6X3V - chains L and K of the 9 polymer chains in the assembly; structure by electron microscopy, 3.50 A resolution.

== Chain L ==
Molecule: Kappa Fab Light Chain
Source organism: Mus musculus
Notes: antibody fragment or engineered binder
Sequence (213 residues; row label = number of the first residue in the row):
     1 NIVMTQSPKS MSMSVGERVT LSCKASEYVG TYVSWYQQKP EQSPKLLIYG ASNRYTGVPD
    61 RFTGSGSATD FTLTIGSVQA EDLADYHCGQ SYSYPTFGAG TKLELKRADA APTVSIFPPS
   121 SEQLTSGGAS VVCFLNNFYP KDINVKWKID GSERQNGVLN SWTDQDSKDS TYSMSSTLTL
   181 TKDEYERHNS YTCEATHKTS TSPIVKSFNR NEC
Unresolved in the structure: 107-213
Disulfides: Cys23-Cys88

== Chain K ==
Molecule: IgG2b Fab Heavy Chain
Source organism: Mus musculus
Notes: antibody fragment or engineered binder
Sequence (454 residues; numbered 1 to 454; the number before each row is that of its first residue):
     1 EVQLQQSGAE LVKPGASVKL SCTASGFNIK DTYMYWVKQR PEQGLEWIGR IDPANGDTKY
    61 DPKFQGKATI TTDTFSNTAY LQLSSLTSED TAVYYCARKG LRWAMDYWGQ GTSVTVSTAK
   121 TTPPSVYPLA PGCGDTTGSS VTLGCLVKGY FPESVTVTWN SGSLSSSVHT FPALLQSGLY
   181 TMSSSVTVPS STWPSQTVTC SVAHPASSTT VDKKLEPSGP ISTINPCPPC KECHKCPAPN
   241 LEGGPSVFIF PPNIKDVLMI SLTPKVTCVV VDVSEDDPDV QISWFVNNVE VHTAQTQTHR
   301 EDYNSTIRVV STLPIQHQDW MSGKEFKCKV NNKDLPSPIE RTISKIKGLV RAPQVYILPP
   361 PAEQLSRKDV SLTCLVVGFN PGDISVEWTS NGHTEENYKD TAPVLDSDGS YFIYSKLNMK
   421 TSKWEKTDSF SCNVRHEGLK NYYLKKTISR SPGK
Unresolved in the structure: 1, 119-454
Disulfides: Cys22-Cys96

== Interface between chain L and chain K ==
Residue-residue contacts (31):
  Thr31(L) - Arg102(K)  hydrogen bond
  Tyr32(L) - Arg102(K)
  Ser34(L) - Ala104(K)
  Tyr36(L) - Ala104(K)
  Tyr36(L) - Met105(K)  hydrogen bond (side chain-backbone)
  Gln38(L) - Gln39(K)  hydrogen bond
  Gln42(L) - Tyr95(K)  hydrogen bond (backbone-side chain)
  Ser43(L) - Tyr95(K)
  Ser43(L) - Gly109(K)  hydrogen bond (side chain-backbone)
  Pro44(L) - Trp108(K)
  Leu46(L) - Ala104(K)  hydrophobic
  Leu46(L) - Met105(K)
  Leu46(L) - Asp106(K)
  Tyr49(L) - Leu101(K)  hydrophobic
  Tyr49(L) - Arg102(K)
  Tyr49(L) - Ala104(K)  hydrophobic
  Gly50(L) - Arg102(K)
  Asn53(L) - Arg102(K)  hydrogen bond
  Tyr55(L) - Leu101(K)  hydrophobic
  Tyr55(L) - Asp106(K)
  Tyr55(L) - Tyr107(K)
  Ser91(L) - Trp103(K)  hydrogen bond (side chain-backbone)
  Tyr94(L) - Trp47(K)  hydrophobic
  Tyr94(L) - Lys59(K)
  Pro95(L) - Tyr35(K)  hydrophobic
  Pro95(L) - Trp47(K)
  Pro95(L) - Met105(K)  hydrophobic
  Phe97(L) - Leu45(K)  hydrophobic
  Phe97(L) - Met105(K)  hydrophobic
  Phe97(L) - Trp108(K)  hydrophobic
  Ala99(L) - Gly44(K)
Other interface residues (no listed pair), chain L (21 interface residues in all): His87, Gly98, Lys102
Other interface residues (no listed pair), chain K (19 interface residues in all): Val37, Glu42, Arg50

== Summary ==
21 residues of chain L and 19 residues of chain K are in contact; the contacts include 7 hydrogen bonds. Among
the polar pairs are Thr31(L)-Arg102(K), Tyr36(L)-Met105(K) and Gln38(L)-Gln39(K).
Chain L is Kappa Fab Light Chain and chain K is IgG2b Fab Heavy Chain, both from Mus musculus; the structure,
Human GABAA receptor alpha1-beta2-gamma2 subtype in complex with GABA plus etomidate, was determined by
electron microscopy together with 6X3S, 6X3T, 6X3U, 6X3W, 6X3X, 6X3Z and 6X40 from the same study.
